PDB entry 9PD1 | electron microscopy, 4.50 A resolution (low resolution: residue-level contacts below are approximate; hydrogen-bond / salt-bridge calls are withheld) | chains G and M of the 14 polymer chains in the assembly

# Chain G
Protein: Syntaxin-1A
Organism: Rattus norvegicus
Reference sequence: P32851 (STX1A_RAT); residue numbers follow UniProt; this construct covers 1-267
Sequence (267 residues; each row starts with the number of its first residue):
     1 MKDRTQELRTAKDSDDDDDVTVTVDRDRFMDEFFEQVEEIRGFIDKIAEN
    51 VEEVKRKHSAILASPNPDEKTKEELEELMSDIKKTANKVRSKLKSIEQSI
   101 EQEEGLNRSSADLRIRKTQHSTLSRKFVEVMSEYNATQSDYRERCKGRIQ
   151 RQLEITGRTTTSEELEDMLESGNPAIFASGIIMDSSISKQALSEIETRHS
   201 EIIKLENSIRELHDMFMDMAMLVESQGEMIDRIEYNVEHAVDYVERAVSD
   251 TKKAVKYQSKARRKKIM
Disordered / not traced: 1-186, 260-267
UniProt features mapped onto this chain:
  - site: Lys253, Ala254 (Microbial infection: Cleavage)
  - modified residue (Phosphoserine): Ser14, Ser64, Ser95, Ser188
  - cross-link (Glycyl lysine isopeptide (Lys-Gly)): Lys252 (interchain with G-Cter in SUMO), Lys253 (interchain with G-Cter in SUMO), Lys256 (interchain with G-Cter in SUMO)

# Chain M
Protein: Alpha-soluble NSF attachment protein
Organism: Rattus norvegicus
Reference sequence: P54921 (SNAA_RAT); residue numbers follow UniProt; this construct covers 1-295
Sequence (296 residues; numbered 0 to 295; the number before each row is that of its first residue; numbering starts at 0):
     0 GMDTSGKQAEAMALLAEAERKVKNSQSFFSGLFGGSSKIEEACEIYARAA
    50 NMFKMAKNWSAAGNAFCQAAQLHLQLQSKHDAATCFVDAGNAFKKADPQE
   100 AINCLMRAIEIYTDMGRFTIAAKHHISIAEIYETELVDVEKAIAHYEQSA
   150 DYYKGEESNSSANKCLLKVAGYAAQLEQYQKAIDIYEQVGTSAMDSPLLK
   200 YSAKDYFFKAALCHFCIDMLNAKLAVQKYEELFPAFSDSRECKLMKKLLE
   250 AHEEQNVDSYTESVKEYDSISRLDQWLTTMLLRIKKTIQGDEEDLR
Disordered / not traced: 289-295
Sequence notes: expression tag (0)

# How chain G and chain M interact
Contacting residue pairs (12; chain G residue first):
  Glu206(G) - Ile269(M)
  Arg210(G) - Ile269(M)
  Arg210(G) - Ser270(M)
  Met217(G) - Leu198(M)
  Met217(G) - Tyr200(M)
  Met217(G) - Ser201(M)
  Ala220(G) - Leu197(M)
  Ala220(G) - Leu198(M)
  Met221(G) - Leu198(M)
  Glu224(G) - Ser159(M)
  Ser225(G) - Ser159(M)
  Glu228(G) - Glu156(M)
Interface residues without a listed pair, chain G (10 interface residues in all): Asn207, Arg232
Interface residues without a listed pair, chain M (11 interface residues in all): Thr118, Ser157, Arg271

# In short
The interface between chain G and chain M involves 10 residues on one side and 11 on the other.
Here chain G is Syntaxin-1A and chain M is Alpha-soluble NSF attachment protein, both from Rattus norvegicus.
Entry 9PD1 (22bin20S complex (NSF-alphaSNAP-2:2 syntaxin-1a:SNAP-25), hydrolyzing, class 20) was determined by
electron microscopy together with 9OJR, 9OJU, 9OJZ, 9OK3, 9OK5, 9OKC and 17 further entries from the same
study.
